Entry 2O02 (X-ray diffraction, 1.50 A resolution); this record covers chains A and B of the 4 polymer chains in the assembly.

[Chain A (and B)]
Name: 14-3-3 protein zeta/delta
Organism: Homo sapiens
Notes: chain B of this document is another copy of the same molecule, construct and numbering; everything in this record applies to it too
Reference sequence: P63104 (1433Z_HUMAN); numbering as in UniProt (aligned over 1-230)
Chain sequence (230 residues; row label = number of the first residue in the row):
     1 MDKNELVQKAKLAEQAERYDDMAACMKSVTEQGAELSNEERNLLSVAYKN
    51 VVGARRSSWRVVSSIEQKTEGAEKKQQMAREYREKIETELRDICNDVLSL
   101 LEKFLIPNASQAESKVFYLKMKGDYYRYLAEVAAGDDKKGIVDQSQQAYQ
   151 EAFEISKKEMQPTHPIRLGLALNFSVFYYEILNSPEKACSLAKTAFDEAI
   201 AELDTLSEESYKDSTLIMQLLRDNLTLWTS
Disordered / not traced: 69-74 (chain B: fully traced)
Ligand contacts: benzoic acid (BEZ): F196, I200, T215, M218, Q219, R222

[How chain A and chain B interact]
Pairs across the interface - 38 pairs, chain A then chain B:
  E5(A) - M78(B)
  Q8(A) - M78(B)
  K9(A) - M78(B)  hydrogen bond (backbone-side chain)
  K9(A) - Y82(B)
  K9(A) - K85(B)
  L12(A) - I65(B)  hydrophobic
  L12(A) - M78(B)  hydrophobic
  L12(A) - A79(B)  hydrophobic
  L12(A) - Y82(B)  hydrophobic
  A13(A) - Y82(B)
  Q15(A) - V61(B)
  Q15(A) - I65(B)
  A16(A) - S58(B)  hydrogen bond (backbone-side chain)
  A16(A) - V62(B)  hydrophobic
  R18(A) - S58(B)
  R18(A) - Y82(B)  hydrogen bond
  R18(A) - K85(B)
  R18(A) - E89(B)  salt bridge
  D21(A) - Y82(B)  hydrogen bond
  D21(A) - K85(B)  salt bridge
  S58(A) - A16(B)  hydrogen bond (side chain-backbone)
  S58(A) - R18(B)
  V61(A) - Q15(B)
  I65(A) - L12(B)  hydrophobic
  I65(A) - Q15(B)
  K75(A) - Q8(B)  hydrogen bond
  M78(A) - E5(B)
  M78(A) - Q8(B)
  M78(A) - K9(B)
  M78(A) - L12(B)  hydrophobic
  A79(A) - L12(B)  hydrophobic
  Y82(A) - A13(B)
  Y82(A) - R18(B)  hydrogen bond
  Y82(A) - D21(B)  hydrogen bond
  K85(A) - R18(B)
  K85(A) - D21(B)
  I86(A) - R18(B)
  E89(A) - R18(B)  salt bridge
Also at the interface, not in a pair above, chain A (21 interface residues in all): R55, V62
Also at the interface, not in a pair above, chain B (22 interface residues in all): R55, K75, E81, I86

[Summary]
21 residues of chain A and 22 residues of chain B are in contact, with 8 hydrogen bonds and 3 salt bridges.
Polar contacts include R18(A)-E89(B), D21(A)-K85(B) and K9(A)-M78(B). Ligands of chain A: benzoic acid.
Both chains are 14-3-3 protein zeta/delta (Homo sapiens). Entry 2O02 (Phosphorylation independent interactions
between 14-3-3 and Exoenzyme S: from structure to pathogenesis) was determined by X-ray diffraction.
